3KWQ - chains F and I of the 10 polymer chains in the assembly; structure by X-ray diffraction, 3.50 A resolution.

== Chain F ==
Protein: Histone H4
From: Xenopus laevis
UniProt: P62799 (H4_XENLA); residues 20-102 here correspond to UniProt positions 21-103 (UniProt number = residue number + 1)
Amino-acid sequence (83 residues; numbered 20 to 102; the number before each row is that of its first residue):
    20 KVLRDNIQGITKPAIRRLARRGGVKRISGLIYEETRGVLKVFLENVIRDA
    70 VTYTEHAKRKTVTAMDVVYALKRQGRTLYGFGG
UniProt features mapped onto this chain:
  - modified residue: Lys20 (N6,N6,N6-trimethyllysine), Lys31 (N6-(2-hydroxyisobutyryl)lysine), Lys44 (N6-(2-hydroxyisobutyryl)lysine), Ser47 (Phosphoserine), Tyr51 (Phosphotyrosine), Lys59 (N6-(2-hydroxyisobutyryl)lysine), Lys77 (N6-(2-hydroxyisobutyryl)lysine), Lys79 (N6-(2-hydroxyisobutyryl)lysine), Tyr88 (Phosphotyrosine), Lys91 (N6-(2-hydroxyisobutyryl)lysine)
  - cross-link (Glycyl lysine isopeptide (Lys-Gly)): Lys31 (interchain with G-Cter in UFM1), Lys91 (interchain with G-Cter in ubiquitin)

== Chain I ==
Molecule: 146-nt DNA strand
Sequence (146 nucleotides; numbered 1 to 146; the number before each row is that of its first residue):
     1 ATCAATATCCACCTGCAGATTCTACCAAAAGTGTATTTGGAAACTGCTCC
    51 ATCAAAAGGCATGTTCAGCGGAATTCCGCTGAACATGCCTTTTGATGGAG
   101 CAGTTTCCAAATACACTTTTGGTAGAATCTGCAGGTGGATATTGAT

== How chain F and chain I interact ==
Contacting residue pairs (13; chain F residue first):
  Arg35(F) - DG81(I)  salt bridge to the phosphate
  Arg35(F) - DA82(I)  salt bridge to the phosphate
  Lys44(F) - DG81(I)  phosphate contact
  Arg45(F) - DT80(I)  hydrogen bond to the phosphate
  Arg45(F) - DG81(I)  phosphate contact
  Ile46(F) - DT80(I)  sugar contact
  Ile46(F) - DG81(I)  hydrogen bond to the phosphate
  Ser47(F) - DT80(I)  phosphate contact
  Gly48(F) - DT80(I)  hydrogen bond to the phosphate
  Arg78(F) - DC101(I)  phosphate contact
  Lys79(F) - DG100(I)  phosphate contact
  Lys79(F) - DC101(I)  hydrogen bond to the phosphate
  Thr80(F) - DC101(I)  hydrogen bond to the phosphate
Other interface residues (no listed pair), chain F (11 interface residues in all): Tyr51, Lys77
Other interface residues (no listed pair), chain I (6 interface residues in all): DA102

== Summary ==
11 residues of chain F and 6 residues of chain I are in contact; the contacts include 5 hydrogen bonds and 2
salt bridges. Polar pairs include Arg45(F)-DT80(I), Ile46(F)-DG81(I) and Gly48(F)-DT80(I).
Here chain F is Histone H4 (Xenopus laevis) and chain I is a 146-nt DNA strand. Entry 3KWQ (Structural
characterization of H3K56Q nucleosomes and nucleosomal arrays) was determined by X-ray diffraction, deposited
together with 3KXB.
